PDB entry 6O6J | X-ray diffraction, 1.60 A resolution | chain A

[Chain A]
Name: Ion channel CASTOR
From: Lotus japonicus
Notes: fragment: gating ring
UniProtKB: Q5H8A6 (CASTO_LOTJA); residues 312-853 here = UniProt positions 312-853
Sequence (554 residues; row label = number of the first residue in the row):
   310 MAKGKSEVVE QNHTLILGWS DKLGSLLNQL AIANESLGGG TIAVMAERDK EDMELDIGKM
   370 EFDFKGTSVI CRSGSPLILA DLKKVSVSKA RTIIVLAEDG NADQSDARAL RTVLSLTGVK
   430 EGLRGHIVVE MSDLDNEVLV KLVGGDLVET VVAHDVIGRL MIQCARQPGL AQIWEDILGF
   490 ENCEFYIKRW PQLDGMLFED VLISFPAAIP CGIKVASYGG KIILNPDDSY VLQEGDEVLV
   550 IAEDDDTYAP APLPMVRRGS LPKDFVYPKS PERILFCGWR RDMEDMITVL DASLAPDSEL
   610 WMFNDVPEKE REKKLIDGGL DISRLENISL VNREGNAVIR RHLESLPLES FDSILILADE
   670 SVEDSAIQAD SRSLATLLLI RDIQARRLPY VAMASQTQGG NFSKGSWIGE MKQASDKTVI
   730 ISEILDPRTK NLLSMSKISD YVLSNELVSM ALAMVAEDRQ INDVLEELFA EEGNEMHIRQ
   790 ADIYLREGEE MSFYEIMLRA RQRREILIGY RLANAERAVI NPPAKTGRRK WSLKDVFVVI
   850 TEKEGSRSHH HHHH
Not modelled in the structure: 310-319, 699-726, 853-863
Differences from the reference sequence: expression tag (310-311, 854-863)
Bound ions: Ca2+ site 1: Ala342, Ser345, Asp553, Asp554; Ca2+ site 2: Asp442, Asp444, Asp591; Mg2+ near Asp444 (its only coordinating residue here); Na+ site 1: Asp485, Gly488, Glu490, Cys492, Glu493; Ca2+ site 3: Phe489, Asn491, Glu493, Glu552; Na+ site 2: Glu776, Ala779, Glu781, Asn783
UniProt features mapped onto this chain:
  - mutagenesis: Gly383 (G383E: In castor-3 / Ljsym22-1 and castor-16; no nodules formation or arbuscular mycorrhizal symbiosis), Asp444 (D444N: In castor-13; no nodules formation or arbuscular mycorrhizal symbiosis), Leu479 to Ala480 (In castor-1 / Ljsym4-1; loss of multimerization, no nodules formation or arbuscular mycorrhizal symbiosis), Arg590 (R590H: In castor-17; no nodules formation or arbuscular mycorrhizal symbiosis), Val598 (V598I: In castor-7; no nodules formation or arbuscular mycorrhizal symbiosis), Pro698 (P698L: In castor-6; no nodules formation or arbuscular mycorrhizal symbiosis), Ala760 (A760T: In castor-14; no nodules formation or arbuscular mycorrhizal symbiosis), Phe846 to Val847 (In castor-11; no nodules formation or arbuscular mycorrhizal symbiosis), Val848 to Glu853 (In castor-11; no nodules formation or arbuscular mycorrhizal symbiosis)
What the authors report for this chain:
  - self-association interface (contacts with another copy of this molecule); pairs are residue here / residue on that copy: Lys368-Asp390 (salt bridge), Arg420-Asp735 (salt bridge), Asp626-His651, Arg650-Asp626
  - Mg2+ coordination: Asp444
  - Ca2+ coordination: Ala342, Ser345, Asp442, Asp444, Phe489, Asn491, Glu493, Glu552, Asp553, Asp554
  - contacts within the chain: Asp442-Arg590 (salt bridge), His463-Arg589 (cation-pi contact), His463-Arg590 (cation-pi contact)
  - Na+ coordination: Asp485, Gly488, Glu490, Cys492, Glu493

[In short]
Ala342, Ser345, Asp553 and Asp554 coordinate Ca2+ site 1. Asp442, Asp444 and Asp591 coordinate Ca2+ site 2.
Curated annotation (UniProt) lists 16 mutagenesis sites. The paper reports Ca2+ coordination by Ala342, Ser345
and Asp442 among others; Na+ coordination by Asp485, Gly488 and Glu490 among others.
Chain A is Ion channel CASTOR (Lotus japonicus); the structure, Crystal structure of the LjCASTOR gating ring
in the Ca2+ and Na+ condition, was determined by X-ray diffraction, deposited together with 6O7A and 6O7C.
